Entry 6PQU (electron microscopy, 3.30 A resolution); this record covers chains A and C of the 8 polymer chains in the assembly.

== Chain A ==
Molecule: DNA-mediated transposase
Organism: Helicoverpa zea
UniProt: B0F0C5 (B0F0C5_HELZE); numbering as in UniProt (aligned over 17-507)
Chain sequence (497 residues; row label = number of the first residue in the row):
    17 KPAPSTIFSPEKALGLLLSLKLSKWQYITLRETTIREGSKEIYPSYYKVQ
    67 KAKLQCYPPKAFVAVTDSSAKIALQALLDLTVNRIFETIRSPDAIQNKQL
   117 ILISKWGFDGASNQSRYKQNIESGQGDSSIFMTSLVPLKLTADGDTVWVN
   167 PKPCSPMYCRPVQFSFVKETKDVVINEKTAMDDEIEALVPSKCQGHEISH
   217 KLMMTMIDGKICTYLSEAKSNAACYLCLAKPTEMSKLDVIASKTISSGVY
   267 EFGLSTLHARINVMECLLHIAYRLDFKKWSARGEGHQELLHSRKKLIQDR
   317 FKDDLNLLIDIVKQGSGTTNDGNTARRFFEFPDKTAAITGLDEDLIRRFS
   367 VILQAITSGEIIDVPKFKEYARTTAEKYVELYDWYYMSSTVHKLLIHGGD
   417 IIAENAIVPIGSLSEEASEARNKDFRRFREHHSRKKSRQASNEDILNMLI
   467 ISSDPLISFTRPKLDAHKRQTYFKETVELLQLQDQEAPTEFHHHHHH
Unresolved in the structure: 17-20, 131-141, 245-252, 274, 509-513
Differences from the reference sequence: expression tag (508-513)
Bound ions: Mg2+: Asp125, Asp224; Zn2+: Cys240, Cys243, His408, His413; K+: Glu431, Glu435
Reported in the primary citation:
  - catalytic residues: Asp125, Asp224, Glu435 (citing earlier work)

== Chain C ==
Molecule: 16-nt DNA strand
Sequence (16 nucleotides; row label = number of the first residue in the row):
    17 CACGGTGGATCGAAAA

== Interface between chain A and chain C ==
Residue-residue contacts - 7 pairs, chain A then chain C:
  Glu431(A) - DC19(C)  sugar contact
  Glu432(A) - DG20(C)  phosphate contact
  Leu480(A) - DG20(C)  phosphate contact
  Asp481(A) - DG20(C)  phosphate contact
  His483(A) - DC19(C)  salt bridge to the phosphate
  Thr505(A) - DA18(C)  hydrogen bond to the phosphate
  Thr505(A) - DC19(C)  hydrogen bond to the phosphate
Also at the interface, not in a pair above, chain A (7 interface residues in all): Pro478
Also at the interface, not in a pair above, chain C (4 interface residues in all): DG21

== In short ==
Chain A and chain C form an interface of 7 and 4 residues respectively, with 2 hydrogen bonds and 1 salt
bridge. Polar contacts include Thr505(A)-DA18(C), Thr505(A)-DC19(C) and His483(A)-DC19(C). Asp125(A) and
Asp224(A) form the Mg2+ site. Cys240(A), Cys243(A), His408(A) and His413(A) form the Zn2+ site. The paper
reports catalytic residues Asp125(A), Asp224(A) and Glu435(A).
Here chain A is DNA-mediated transposase (Helicoverpa zea) and chain C is a 16-nt DNA strand. Entry 6PQU
(Cryo-EM structure of HzTransib/nicked TIR substrate DNA pre-reaction complex (PRC)) was determined by
electron microscopy (same publication as 6PQR, 6PQX, 6PQY and 6PR5).
